Entry 4L33 (X-ray diffraction, 2.10 A resolution); this record covers chains A and C.

# Chain A
Protein: Tankyrase-2
Source organism: Homo sapiens
Notes: EC 2.4.2.30; fragment: C-terminal fragment
UniProt: Q9H2K2 (TNKS2_HUMAN); residue numbers follow UniProt; this construct covers 946-1113
Chain sequence (191 residues; numbered 923 to 1113; the number before each row is that of its first residue):
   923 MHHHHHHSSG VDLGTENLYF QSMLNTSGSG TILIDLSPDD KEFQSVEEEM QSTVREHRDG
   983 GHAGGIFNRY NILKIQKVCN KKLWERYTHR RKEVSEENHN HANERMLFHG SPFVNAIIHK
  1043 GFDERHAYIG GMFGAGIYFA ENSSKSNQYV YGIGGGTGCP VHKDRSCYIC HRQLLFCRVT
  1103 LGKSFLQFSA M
Not modelled in the structure: 923-951, 1113
Construct notes: expression tag (923-945)
Ion coordination: Zn2+: Cys1081, His1084, Cys1089, Cys1092
Ligand contacts: F70 (cyanomethyl 4-(4-oxo-4H-chromen-2-yl)benzoate): Phe1030, His1031, Gly1032, Ser1033, Pro1034, Phe1035, His1048, Ala1049, Tyr1050, Ile1051, Gly1052, Tyr1060, Phe1061, Ala1062, Lys1067, Ser1068, Tyr1071, Ile1075

# Chain C
Protein: Tankyrase-2
Source organism: Homo sapiens
Notes: EC 2.4.2.30; fragment: C-terminal fragment
UniProt: Q9H2K2 (TNKS2_HUMAN); numbering as in UniProt (aligned over 1114-1162)
Chain sequence (49 residues; numbered 1114 to 1162; the number before each row is that of its first residue):
  1114 KMAHSPPGHH SVTGRPSVNG LALAEYVIYR GEQAYPEYLI TYQIMRPEG
Not modelled in the structure: 1114, 1162

# Chain A / chain C interface
Contacting residue pairs (154; chain A residue first):
  Glu964(A) - Tyr1151(C)  hydrogen bond
  Val968(A) - Tyr1151(C)
  Val968(A) - Ile1153(C)  hydrophobic
  Met972(A) - Tyr1155(C)  hydrophobic
  Arg977(A) - Asn1132(C)
  Arg977(A) - Leu1134(C)
  Arg977(A) - Ala1135(C)
  Arg980(A) - Val1131(C)
  Arg980(A) - Asn1132(C)
  Gly986(A) - Ile1157(C)
  Ile988(A) - Met1158(C)
  Ile988(A) - Pro1160(C)
  Phe989(A) - Ile1157(C)  hydrophobic
  Phe989(A) - Met1158(C)
  Asn990(A) - Pro1160(C)
  Arg991(A) - Ile1157(C)
  Arg991(A) - Met1158(C)  hydrogen bond (backbone-backbone)
  Tyr992(A) - Tyr1155(C)  hydrophobic
  Tyr992(A) - Gln1156(C)
  Tyr992(A) - Ile1157(C)  hydrophobic
  Tyr992(A) - Met1158(C)
  Asn993(A) - Tyr1155(C)
  Asn993(A) - Gln1156(C)  hydrogen bond (backbone-backbone)
  Asn993(A) - Met1158(C)
  Ile994(A) - Thr1154(C)
  Leu995(A) - Thr1154(C)  hydrogen bond (backbone-backbone)
  Leu995(A) - Gln1156(C)
  Lys996(A) - Leu1152(C)
  Lys996(A) - Ile1153(C)
  Lys996(A) - Thr1154(C)  hydrogen bond (backbone-backbone)
  Ile997(A) - Leu1152(C)
  Gln998(A) - Glu1150(C)
  Gln998(A) - Tyr1151(C)
  Gln998(A) - Leu1152(C)  hydrogen bond (backbone-backbone)
  Lys999(A) - Glu1150(C)
  Lys999(A) - Tyr1151(C)
  Val1000(A) - Tyr1148(C)  hydrogen bond (backbone-side chain)
  Val1000(A) - Pro1149(C)
  Val1000(A) - Glu1150(C)  hydrogen bond (backbone-backbone)
  Val1000(A) - Leu1152(C)
  Cys1001(A) - Tyr1148(C)
  Asn1002(A) - Tyr1148(C)  hydrogen bond (backbone-side chain)
  Leu1005(A) - Tyr1148(C)  hydrophobic
  Trp1006(A) - Tyr1148(C)
  Trp1006(A) - Glu1150(C)
  Arg1008(A) - Glu1145(C)
  Tyr1009(A) - Glu1145(C)
  Tyr1009(A) - Gln1146(C)
  Tyr1009(A) - Ala1147(C)
  Tyr1009(A) - Tyr1148(C)  hydrophobic
  Arg1012(A) - Arg1143(C)
  Arg1012(A) - Glu1145(C)
  Arg1012(A) - Gln1146(C)  hydrogen bond
  Val1016(A) - His1123(C)
  Glu1019(A) - His1123(C)  salt bridge
  Arg1027(A) - Tyr1139(C)  hydrogen bond
  Leu1029(A) - Tyr1139(C)  hydrophobic
  Val1036(A) - Leu1152(C)  hydrophobic
  Phe1044(A) - Gly1144(C)
  Phe1044(A) - Ala1147(C)  hydrophobic
  Glu1046(A) - Met1115(C)
  Phe1055(A) - Val1125(C)  hydrophobic
  Phe1055(A) - Gly1127(C)
  Phe1055(A) - Val1140(C)  hydrophobic
  Phe1055(A) - Tyr1142(C)  hydrogen bond (backbone-side chain)
  Ala1057(A) - Met1115(C)
  Ala1057(A) - Ala1116(C)  hydrogen bond (backbone-backbone)
  Ala1057(A) - Tyr1142(C)
  Gly1058(A) - Val1140(C)
  Gly1058(A) - Ile1141(C)
  Gly1058(A) - Tyr1142(C)
  Ile1059(A) - Met1115(C)  hydrophobic
  Ile1059(A) - Tyr1139(C)
  Ile1059(A) - Val1140(C)
  Ile1059(A) - Ile1141(C)  hydrogen bond (backbone-backbone)
  Ile1059(A) - Gly1144(C)
  Tyr1060(A) - Tyr1139(C)
  Tyr1060(A) - Val1140(C)  hydrophobic
  Phe1061(A) - Glu1138(C)
  Phe1061(A) - Tyr1139(C)  hydrogen bond (backbone-backbone)
  Phe1061(A) - Ile1141(C)  hydrophobic
  Phe1061(A) - Ala1147(C)  hydrophobic
  Glu1063(A) - Leu1136(C)
  Glu1063(A) - Ala1137(C)  hydrogen bond (backbone-backbone)
  Glu1063(A) - Tyr1139(C)  hydrogen bond
  Asn1064(A) - Ala1135(C)
  Asn1064(A) - Leu1136(C)  hydrogen bond (side chain-backbone)
  Lys1067(A) - Glu1138(C)  salt bridge
  Asn1069(A) - Tyr1155(C)  hydrogen bond
  Val1072(A) - Tyr1155(C)
  Ser1088(A) - Ile1157(C)
  Cys1089(A) - Ile1157(C)
  Tyr1090(A) - Gln1156(C)
  Tyr1090(A) - Ile1157(C)
  Tyr1090(A) - Met1158(C)
  Tyr1090(A) - Arg1159(C)
  Ile1091(A) - Gln1156(C)  hydrogen bond (backbone-side chain)
  Cys1092(A) - Gln1156(C)
  His1093(A) - Tyr1155(C)
  Arg1094(A) - Ile1153(C)
  Arg1094(A) - Thr1154(C)
  Arg1094(A) - Tyr1155(C)  hydrogen bond (backbone-backbone)
  Arg1094(A) - Ile1157(C)
  Gln1095(A) - Leu1152(C)
  Gln1095(A) - Ile1153(C)
  Gln1095(A) - Thr1154(C)  hydrogen bond
  Gln1095(A) - Tyr1155(C)
  Leu1096(A) - Tyr1151(C)
  Leu1096(A) - Leu1152(C)
  Leu1096(A) - Ile1153(C)  hydrogen bond (backbone-backbone)
  Leu1096(A) - Tyr1155(C)
  Leu1097(A) - Pro1149(C)  hydrophobic
  Leu1097(A) - Tyr1151(C)
  Leu1097(A) - Leu1152(C)  hydrophobic
  Phe1098(A) - Glu1150(C)  hydrogen bond (backbone-backbone)
  Phe1098(A) - Tyr1151(C)  hydrogen bond (backbone-backbone)
  Phe1098(A) - Ile1153(C)  hydrophobic
  Cys1099(A) - Tyr1148(C)
  Cys1099(A) - Pro1149(C)  hydrophobic
  Arg1100(A) - Ala1147(C)
  Arg1100(A) - Tyr1148(C)  hydrogen bond (backbone-backbone)
  Arg1100(A) - Glu1150(C)  salt bridge
  Val1101(A) - Ile1141(C)  hydrophobic
  Val1101(A) - Gln1146(C)
  Thr1102(A) - Ile1141(C)
  Thr1102(A) - Gln1146(C)  hydrogen bond (backbone-backbone)
  Leu1103(A) - His1123(C)
  Leu1103(A) - Ser1124(C)  hydrogen bond (backbone-side chain)
  Leu1103(A) - Tyr1139(C)  hydrophobic
  Gly1104(A) - His1123(C)
  Lys1105(A) - Gly1121(C)
  Lys1105(A) - His1122(C)
  Lys1105(A) - His1123(C)  hydrogen bond (backbone-backbone)
  Lys1105(A) - Ser1124(C)
  Ser1106(A) - His1122(C)
  Ser1106(A) - Ser1124(C)  hydrogen bond
  Ser1106(A) - Val1125(C)
  Ser1106(A) - Thr1126(C)  hydrogen bond
  Phe1107(A) - Pro1119(C)  hydrophobic
  Phe1107(A) - His1122(C)
  Phe1107(A) - Ser1124(C)  hydrogen bond (backbone-backbone)
  Phe1107(A) - Val1125(C)
  Phe1107(A) - Thr1126(C)  hydrogen bond (backbone-backbone)
  Leu1108(A) - Thr1126(C)
  Leu1108(A) - Arg1128(C)
  Gln1109(A) - Thr1126(C)  hydrogen bond (backbone-backbone)
  Gln1109(A) - Gly1127(C)
  Gln1109(A) - Arg1128(C)  hydrogen bond (backbone-backbone)
  Phe1110(A) - Arg1128(C)
  Ser1111(A) - Arg1128(C)  hydrogen bond (backbone-backbone)
  Ser1111(A) - Pro1129(C)
  Ser1111(A) - Ser1130(C)  hydrogen bond (backbone-backbone)
  Ala1112(A) - Ser1130(C)
  Ala1112(A) - Val1131(C)  hydrophobic
Also at the interface, not in a pair above, chain A (81 interface residues in all): Leu955, Leu958, Thr975, Gly987, Asn1020, Met1028, Phe1030, Ile1039, Ile1040, Asp1045, Ala1049, Ala1062
Also at the interface, not in a pair above, chain C (43 interface residues in all): Glu1161

# Overview
81 residues of chain A and 43 residues of chain C are in contact, with 37 hydrogen bonds and 3 salt bridges.
Polar pairs include Glu1019(A)-His1123(C), Lys1067(A)-Glu1138(C) and Arg1100(A)-Glu1150(C). Chain A binds
compound F70. Cys1081(A), His1084(A), Cys1089(A) and Cys1092(A) form the Zn2+ site.
Here chain A is Tankyrase-2 and chain C is Tankyrase-2, both from Homo sapiens. Entry 4L33 (Tankyrase 2 in
complex with cyanomethyl 4-(4-oxo-4H-chromen-2-yl)benzoate) was determined by X-ray diffraction, deposited
together with 4KZL, 4KZQ, 4KZU, 4L09, 4L0B, 4L0I and 10 further entries.
